Entry 9E6L (electron microscopy, 3.30 A resolution); this record covers chains H and B of the 12 polymer chains in the assembly.

Chain H:
Protein: DNA repair and recombination protein RAD54
Notes: EC 3.6.4.12
Reference sequence: P32863 (RAD54_YEAST); numbering as in UniProt (aligned over 103-136)
Sequence (34 residues; numbered 103 to 136; the number before each row is that of its first residue):
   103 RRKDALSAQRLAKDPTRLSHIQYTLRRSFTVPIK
Reported in the primary citation:
  - mutagenesis - K105D/R112D/R119D, L127A, L127D (1,679-fold), R128D/R129D/K136D, R129A/V133A/I135A, F131A: decreased growth
  - mutagenesis - P134A, P134G: unchanged growth
  - post-translational modification sites: Thr-132 (citing earlier work)

Chain B:
Protein: DNA repair protein RAD51
Source organism: Saccharomyces cerevisiae
Reference sequence: P25454 (RAD51_YEAST); residue numbers follow UniProt; this construct covers 80-400
Sequence (321 residues; each row starts with the number of its first residue):
    80 FVPIEKLQVNGITMADVKKLRESGLHTAEAVAYAPRKDLLEIKGISEAKA
   130 DKLLNEAARLVPMGFVTAADFHMRRSELICLTTGSKNLDTLLGGGVETGS
   180 ITELFGEFRTGKSQLCHTLAVTCQIPLDIGGGEGKCLYIDTEGTFRPVRL
   230 VSIAQRFGLDPDDALNNVAYARAYNADHQLRLLDAAAQMMSESRFSLIVV
   280 DSVMALYRTDFSGRGELSARQMHLAKFMRALQRLADQFGVAVVVTNQVVA
   330 QVDGGMAFNPDPKKPIGGNIMAHSSTTRLGFKKGKGCQRLCKVVDSPCLP
   380 EAECVFAIYEDGVGDPREEDE
Disordered / not traced: 80
Metal / ion sites: Mg2+ site 1: Ser-192 (together with ATP); Mg2+ site 2: Asp-374 (together with ATP)
Small-molecule neighbours:
  - ATP (adenosine-5'-triphosphate), molecule 1: Glu-186, Phe-187, Arg-188, Thr-189, Gly-190, Lys-191, Ser-192, Gln-193, Glu-221, Arg-228, Arg-368, Ile-387, Tyr-388, Glu-389
  - ATP, molecule 2: His-352, Val-373, Asp-374, Ser-375, Pro-376, Cys-377, Leu-378, Pro-379, Glu-380
Swiss-Prot annotation at these positions:
  - binding site (ATP): Gly-185 to Ser-192
Reported in the primary citation:
  - mutagenesis - D239A, D239A/D241A, D239A/D242A, D241A, D241A/D242A, D242A: unchanged growth in response to MMS
  - mutagenesis - D239A/D241A/D242A: abolished growth
  - mutagenesis - D239A/D241A/D242A: unchanged catalytic activity
  - mutagenesis - D239A/D241A/D242A (500 mM NaCl): decreased stability
  - specificity-determining residues: Glu-108, Arg-138, Pro-141, Asp-149, Glu-156, Gly-178, Gln-267, Glu-271, Gly-318 (proposed by the authors, not directly observed)

How chain H and chain B interact:
Residue-residue contacts - 21 pairs, chain H then chain B:
  Thr-126(H) with Asn-245(B)
  Leu-127(H) with Lys-214(B), hydrogen bond (backbone-side chain); Ala-248(B), hydrophobic; Met-268(B), hydrophobic
  Arg-128(H) with Gln-267(B); Glu-271(B), salt bridge
  Arg-129(H) with Lys-214(B), hydrogen bond (backbone-side chain); Ser-272(B)
  Phe-131(H) with Glu-212(B); Gly-213(B); Lys-214(B); Asn-246(B)
  Thr-132(H) with Asn-246(B), hydrogen bond (backbone-side chain)
  Pro-134(H) with Gln-203(B); Leu-238(B), hydrophobic
  Ile-135(H) with Gly-237(B); Leu-238(B); Asp-239(B)
  Lys-136(H) with Phe-236(B); Gly-237(B); Leu-238(B)
Also at the interface, not in a pair above, chain H (11 interface residues in all): Ser-130, Val-133
Also at the interface, not in a pair above, chain B (17 interface residues in all): Pro-205, Asp-242

Overview:
11 residues of chain H and 17 residues of chain B are in contact, with 3 hydrogen bonds and 1 salt bridge.
Polar pairs include Arg-128(H)/Glu-271(B), Leu-127(H)/Lys-214(B) and Arg-129(H)/Lys-214(B). The paper reports
that K105D/R112D/R119D, L127A and L127D of chain H, among others, reduce growth; specificity determinants
Glu-108(B), Arg-138(B) and Pro-141(B) among others; 15 substitutions were tested in all.
Chain H is DNA repair and recombination protein RAD54 and chain B is DNA repair protein RAD51 (Saccharomyces
cerevisiae); the structure, Cryo-EM structure of yeast Rad51 nucleoprotein filament bound to Rad54peptide, was
determined by electron microscopy, deposited together with 9E6N.
